PDB entry 8AB6 | electron microscopy, 2.00 A resolution | chains C and D of the 20 polymer chains in the assembly

Chain C:
Name: Cytochrome b
Source organism: Yarrowia lipolytica
UniProtKB: Q9B6D0 (CYB_YARLI); residues 1-385 here = UniProt positions 1-385
Chain sequence (385 residues; numbered 1 to 385; the number before each row is that of its first residue):
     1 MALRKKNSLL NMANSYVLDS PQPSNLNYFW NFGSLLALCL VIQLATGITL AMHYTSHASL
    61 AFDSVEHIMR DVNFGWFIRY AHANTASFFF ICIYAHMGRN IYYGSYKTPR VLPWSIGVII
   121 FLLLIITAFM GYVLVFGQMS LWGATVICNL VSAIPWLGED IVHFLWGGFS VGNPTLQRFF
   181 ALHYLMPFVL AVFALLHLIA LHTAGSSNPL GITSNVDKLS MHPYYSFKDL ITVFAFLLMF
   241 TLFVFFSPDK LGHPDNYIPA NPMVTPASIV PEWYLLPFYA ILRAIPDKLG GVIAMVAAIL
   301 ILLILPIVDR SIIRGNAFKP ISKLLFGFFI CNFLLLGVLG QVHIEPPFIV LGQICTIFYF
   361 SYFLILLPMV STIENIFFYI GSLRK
Disordered / not traced: 384-385
UniProt features mapped onto this chain:
  - binding site (heme b): His82, His96, His183, His197
  - binding site (a ubiquinone): His202
Ion coordination: heme Fe site 1: His82, His183; heme Fe site 2: His96, His197
Small-molecule neighbours:
  - heme (HEM), molecule 1: Trp30, Phe32, Gly33, Ser34, Leu36, Ala37, Phe89, Ile93, His96, Met97, Arg99, Asn100, Ser105, Arg110, Pro113, Trp114, Gly117, Val118, Ile120, Phe121, Leu190, Ala194, His197, Leu198, Leu201, Ser206, Ser207
  - heme (HEM), molecule 2: Leu40, Gln43, Leu44, Gly47, Ile48, Leu50, Ala51, Tyr54, Val65, Arg79, His82, Ala83, Ala86, Phe89, Leu124, Thr127, Ala128, Gly131, Tyr132, Leu134, Val135, Phe180, His183, Tyr184, Pro187, Tyr274
  - 1,2-diacyl-sn-glycero-3-phosphocholine (PC1): Asn27, Phe29, Tyr94, Ala95, Gly98, Arg99, Tyr102, Tyr103, Pro209, Ala317, Lys323, Phe326, Gly327, Ile330, Cys331, Phe333
  - phosphatidylethanolamine (PTY), molecule 1: Ser34, Ala37, Leu38, Val41, His222, Pro223, Ser226, Phe227, Asp229, Leu230, Val233, Phe234
  - phosphatidylethanolamine (PTY), molecule 2: Ile42, Thr46, Phe74, Phe77, Phe234, Leu237, Phe240, Phe245

Chain D:
Name: YALI0A17468p
Source organism: Yarrowia lipolytica
UniProtKB: Q6CGP7 (Q6CGP7_YARLI); residues 1-330 here = UniProt positions 1-330
Chain sequence (330 residues; row label = number of the first residue in the row):
     1 MRRRRIGVWP ENRRVSRLWV SLSPRSCVTC PVPTNQNPPI NNHHTPILTQ MFKAIPLRQA
    61 LLGISSAVCA GATTTYYYTT KAEAMTAAEH GLHPAEYPWP QNGMLSTFDH ASLRRGYQVY
   121 KEVCAACHSL DRIAWRNLVG VTHTTDEAKA FAEELEYDDE PDDEGNPRKR PGKLADYIPG
   181 PYPNEQAARA ANQGALPPDL SLIAKARHGG ADYIFALLTG YPDEPPAGVV LAPGMNYNPY
   241 FPGGGIGMAR TLFDGVVEYE DGTPATTSQM AKDVAAFLTW AAEPEHDERK KLGLKAIIVI
   301 SAMLGLSVYI KKFKWSPIKN RKFIYNPPKN
Disordered / not traced: 1-84, 329-330
Ion coordination: heme c Fe: His128, Met248
Small-molecule neighbours:
  - heme c (HEC): Val119, Val123, Cys124, Cys127, His128, Asn192, Ala195, Leu196, Pro197, Pro198, Leu200, Ile203, Arg207, Tyr213, Ile214, Leu217, Leu218, Phe241, Ile246, Gly247, Met248, Thr251, Leu252, Val274, Leu278
  - phosphatidylethanolamine (PTY): Leu292, Lys295, Ala296, Val299, Ile300, Met303

How chain C and chain D interact:
Pairs across the interface - 71 pairs, chain C then chain D:
  Ser24(C) - Trp315(D)
  Ser24(C) - Arg321(D)
  Tyr28(C) - Lys311(D)
  Phe62(C) - Arg132(D)
  Phe62(C) - Leu202(D)  hydrophobic
  Asp63(C) - Arg132(D)  salt bridge
  Glu66(C) - Arg132(D)
  Glu66(C) - Leu202(D)
  Arg70(C) - Arg132(D)
  Arg70(C) - Ile133(D)
  Arg70(C) - Ser201(D)  hydrogen bond (side chain-backbone)
  Arg70(C) - Leu202(D)
  Arg70(C) - Ala281(D)  hydrogen bond (side chain-backbone)
  Arg70(C) - Ala282(D)
  Arg70(C) - Pro284(D)
  Asp71(C) - Arg136(D)  salt bridge
  Phe74(C) - Leu292(D)  hydrophobic
  Trp76(C) - Glu285(D)
  Trp76(C) - Arg289(D)
  Trp76(C) - Leu292(D)  hydrophobic
  Tyr80(C) - Lys205(D)  hydrogen bond
  Tyr80(C) - Glu285(D)
  Asp217(C) - Arg321(D)  salt bridge
  Leu219(C) - Trp315(D)  hydrophobic
  Leu219(C) - Ile318(D)  hydrophobic
  Tyr224(C) - Lys314(D)
  Tyr224(C) - Trp315(D)  hydrogen bond (backbone-side chain)
  Tyr224(C) - Ile318(D)  hydrophobic
  Tyr225(C) - Trp315(D)
  Phe227(C) - Ile310(D)  hydrophobic
  Phe227(C) - Lys314(D)
  Lys228(C) - Lys311(D)
  Ile231(C) - Leu304(D)
  Ile231(C) - Ser307(D)
  Ile231(C) - Lys311(D)
  Phe234(C) - Ile300(D)
  Phe234(C) - Met303(D)  hydrophobic
  Phe234(C) - Leu304(D)  hydrophobic
  Leu237(C) - Ile300(D)
  Leu238(C) - Ile297(D)  hydrophobic
  Leu238(C) - Ile300(D)
  Leu238(C) - Ser301(D)
  Thr241(C) - Gly293(D)
  Thr241(C) - Ala296(D)
  Thr241(C) - Ile297(D)
  Thr241(C) - Ile300(D)
  Leu242(C) - Met104(D)  hydrophobic
  Leu242(C) - Ile297(D)  hydrophobic
  Phe245(C) - Arg289(D)  hydrogen bond (backbone-side chain)
  Phe245(C) - Leu292(D)  hydrophobic
  Phe245(C) - Gly293(D)
  Phe246(C) - Met104(D)
  Phe246(C) - Arg289(D)
  Phe246(C) - Lys290(D)
  Phe246(C) - Gly293(D)
  Phe246(C) - Leu294(D)
  Phe246(C) - Ile297(D)  hydrophobic
  Pro248(C) - Arg289(D)
  Asp249(C) - Lys205(D)  salt bridge
  Pro254(C) - Lys205(D)
  Pro254(C) - Ala206(D)
  Pro254(C) - Arg207(D)
  Pro254(C) - His208(D)
  Tyr257(C) - Leu202(D)
  Tyr257(C) - Lys205(D)  hydrogen bond
  Tyr257(C) - Ala206(D)  hydrophobic
  Ile258(C) - Ala206(D)  hydrophobic
  Ile258(C) - Arg207(D)
  His343(C) - Met85(D)  hydrogen bond
  His343(C) - His90(D)
  Glu345(C) - Met85(D)  hydrogen bond (side chain-backbone)
Other interface residues (no listed pair), chain C (38 interface residues in all): Met69, Leu230, Ala235, Val244, His253, Asp255, Pro259
Other interface residues (no listed pair), chain D (36 interface residues in all): Tyr177, Val308

In short:
38 residues of chain C and 36 residues of chain D are in contact, with 8 hydrogen bonds and 4 salt bridges.
Polar pairs include Asp63(C)-Arg132(D), Asp71(C)-Arg136(D) and Asp217(C)-Arg321(D). One
phosphatidylethanolamine molecule is bound between chain C and chain D.
Here chain C is Cytochrome b and chain D is YALI0A17468p, both from Yarrowia lipolytica. Entry 8AB6 (Complex
III2 from Yarrowia lipolytica, combined datasets, consensus refinement) was determined by electron microscopy,
deposited together with 8AB7, 8AB8, 8AB9, 8ABA, 8ABB, 8ABE and 11 further entries.
